PDB entry 7TMZ | X-ray diffraction, 2.20 A resolution | chains A and H of the 4 polymer chains in the assembly

[Chain A]
Molecule: Integrin alpha-IIb
From: Homo sapiens
UniProtKB: P08514 (ITA2B_HUMAN); residues 1-454 here correspond to UniProt positions 32-485 (UniProt number = residue number + 31)
Chain sequence (454 residues; numbered 1 to 454; the number before each row is that of its first residue):
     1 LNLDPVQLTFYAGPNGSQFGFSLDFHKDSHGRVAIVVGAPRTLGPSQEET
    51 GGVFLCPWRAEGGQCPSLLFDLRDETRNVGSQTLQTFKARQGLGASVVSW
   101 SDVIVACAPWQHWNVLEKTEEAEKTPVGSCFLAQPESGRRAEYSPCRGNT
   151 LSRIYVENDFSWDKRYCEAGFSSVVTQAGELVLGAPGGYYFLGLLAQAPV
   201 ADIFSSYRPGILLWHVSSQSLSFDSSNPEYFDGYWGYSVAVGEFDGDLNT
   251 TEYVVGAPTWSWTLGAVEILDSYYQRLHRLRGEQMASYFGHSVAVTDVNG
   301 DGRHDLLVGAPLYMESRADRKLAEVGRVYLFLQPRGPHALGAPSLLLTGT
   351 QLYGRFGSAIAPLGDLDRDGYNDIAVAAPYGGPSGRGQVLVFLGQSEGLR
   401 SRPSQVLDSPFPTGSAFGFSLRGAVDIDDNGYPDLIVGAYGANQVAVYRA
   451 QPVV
Curated features (UniProtKB/Swiss-Prot):
  - binding site (Ca(2+)): Glu243, Asp245, Asp247, Thr250, Glu252, Asp297, Asn299, Asp301, Arg303, Asp305, Asp365, Asp367, Asp369, Tyr371, Asp373, Asp426, Asp428, Asn430, Tyr432, Asp434
  - glycosylation (N-linked (GlcNAc...) asparagine): Asn15, Asn249
Disulfide bonds: Cys56-Cys65, Cys107-Cys130, Cys146-Cys167
Ion coordination: Ca2+ site 1: Glu243, Asp245, Asp247, Thr250, Glu252; Ca2+ site 2: Asp297, Asn299, Asp301, Arg303, Asp305; Ca2+ site 3: Asp365, Asp367, Asp369, Tyr371, Asp373; Ca2+ site 4: Asp426, Asp428, Asn430, Tyr432, Asp434
Residues lining bound ligands: I7R ((4-{[(5S)-3-{4-[(E)-imino(4-methylpiperazin-1-yl)methyl]phenyl}-4,5-dihydro-1,2-oxazol-5-yl]methyl}piperazin-1-yl)acetic acid): Asp159, Phe160, Ser161, Tyr189, Tyr190, Leu192, Asp224, Ser225, Ser226, Phe231

[Chain H]
Molecule: Fab heavy chain
From: Mus musculus
Notes: antibody fragment or engineered binder
Chain sequence (216 residues; each row starts with the number of its first residue; note: 3 numbers in that range are skipped by the numbering (no residue carries them; nothing is unmodelled there)):
     1 EVQLQQSGAELVKPGASVKLSCTASGFNIKDTYVHWVKQRPEQGLEWIGR
    51 IDPANGYTKYDPKFQGKATITADTSSNTAYLQLSSLTSEDTAVYYCVRPL
   101 YDYYAMDYWGQGTSVTVSSAKTTAPSVYPLAPVC
   138 TGSSVTLGCLVKGYFPEPVTLTWNSGSLSSGVHTFPAVLQSDLYTLSSSV
   188 TVTSSTWPSQSITCNVAHPASSTKVDKKIEPR
Disulfide bonds: Cys22-Cys96, Cys146-Cys201

[Chain A / chain H interface]
Contacting residue pairs (24; chain A residue first):
  Arg77(A) - Asp102(H)  salt bridge
  Arg77(A) - Tyr104(H)
  Val79(A) - Tyr104(H)  hydrophobic
  Gly80(A) - Tyr104(H)
  Gln82(A) - Tyr104(H)  hydrogen bond
  Leu84(A) - Tyr104(H)
  Glu117(A) - Lys59(H)  salt bridge
  Asn149(A) - Tyr33(H)  hydrogen bond
  Asn149(A) - Tyr104(H)  hydrogen bond
  Ile154(A) - Tyr57(H)
  Glu157(A) - Tyr57(H)
  Asn158(A) - Tyr57(H)
  Ser205(A) - Tyr101(H)
  Ser206(A) - Tyr101(H)
  Ile211(A) - Asp102(H)
  Leu213(A) - Asp102(H)
  Leu213(A) - Tyr103(H)  hydrogen bond (backbone-backbone)
  Leu213(A) - Tyr104(H)
  Trp214(A) - Tyr101(H)
  Trp214(A) - Tyr103(H)
  His215(A) - Asp31(H)
  His215(A) - Thr32(H)
  His215(A) - Tyr101(H)  hydrogen bond (backbone-backbone)
  His215(A) - Tyr103(H)
Other interface residues (no listed pair), chain A (17 interface residues in all): Arg147
Other interface residues (no listed pair), chain H (11 interface residues in all): Pro99, Leu100

[In short]
Chain A and chain H form an interface of 17 and 11 residues respectively, with 5 hydrogen bonds and 2 salt
bridges. Polar contacts include Arg77(A)-Asp102(H), Glu117(A)-Lys59(H) and Gln82(A)-Tyr104(H). Bound to chain
A: compound I7R. From UniProt: 20 Ca2+-binding residues on chain A.
Here chain A is Integrin alpha-IIb (Homo sapiens) and chain H is Fab heavy chain (Mus musculus). Entry 7TMZ
(Integrin alpha IIB beta3 complex with BMS compound 4) was determined by X-ray diffraction (same publication
as 7L8P, 7TCT, 7TD8, 7THO, 7TPD, 7U60 and 15 further entries).
